PDB entry 5X9M | X-ray diffraction, 0.93 A resolution | chain A

== Chain A ==
Name: Thaumatin I
Organism: Thaumatococcus daniellii
UniProt: Q8RVT0 (Q8RVT0_THADA); numbering as in UniProt (aligned over 1-207)
Sequence (207 residues; row label = number of the first residue in the row):
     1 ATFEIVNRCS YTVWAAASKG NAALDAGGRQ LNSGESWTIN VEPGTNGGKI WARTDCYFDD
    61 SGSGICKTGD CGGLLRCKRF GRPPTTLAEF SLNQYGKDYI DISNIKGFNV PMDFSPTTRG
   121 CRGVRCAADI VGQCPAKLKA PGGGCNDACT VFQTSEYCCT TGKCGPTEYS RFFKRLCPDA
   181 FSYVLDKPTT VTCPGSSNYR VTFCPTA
Sequence notes: engineered mutation Asn21 (Asp in Q8RVT0)
Disulfide bonds: Cys9-Cys204, Cys56-Cys66, Cys71-Cys77, Cys121-Cys193, Cys126-Cys177, Cys134-Cys145, Cys149-Cys158, Cys159-Cys164

== Summary ==
Chain A is Thaumatin I (Thaumatococcus daniellii); the structure, Structure of hyper-sweet thaumatin (D21N),
was determined by X-ray diffraction, deposited together with 5X9L.
